Entry 6HOW (X-ray diffraction, 1.92 A resolution); this record covers chains C and D of the 4 polymer chains in the assembly.

Chain C:
Protein: Pteridine reductase
Source organism: Trypanosoma brucei brucei
UniProtKB: O76290 (O76290_TRYBB); residues 1-268 here = UniProt positions 1-268
Sequence (288 residues; each row starts with the number of its first residue; numbers below 1 keep their minus sign (Met-19 is residue -19)):
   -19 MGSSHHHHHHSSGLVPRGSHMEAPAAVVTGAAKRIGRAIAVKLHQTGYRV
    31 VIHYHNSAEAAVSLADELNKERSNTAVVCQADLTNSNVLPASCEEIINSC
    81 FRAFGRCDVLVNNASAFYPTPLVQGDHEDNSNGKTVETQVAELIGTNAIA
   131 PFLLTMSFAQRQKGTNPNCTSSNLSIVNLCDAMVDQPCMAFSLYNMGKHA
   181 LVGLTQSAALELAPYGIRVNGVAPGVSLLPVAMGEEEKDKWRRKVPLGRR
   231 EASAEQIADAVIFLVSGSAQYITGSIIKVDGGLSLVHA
Not modelled in the structure: -19 to 1, 104-113, 143-150, 208-217
Construct notes: initiating methionine (-19); expression tag (-18 to 0)
Small-molecule neighbours: NADP (NAP; NADP nicotinamide-adenine-dinucleotide phosphate): Gly10, Arg14, Ile15, Gly16, His33, Tyr34, His35, Asn36, Ser37, Ala61, Asp62, Leu63, Thr64, Asn93, Ala94, Ser95, Ala96, Thr126, Asn127, Leu159, Cys160, Asp161, Tyr174, Lys178, Pro204, Gly205, Val206, Ser207

Chain D:
Protein: Pteridine reductase
Source organism: Trypanosoma brucei brucei
UniProtKB: O76290 (O76290_TRYBB); residues 1-268 here = UniProt positions 1-268
Sequence (288 residues; numbered -19 to 268; the number before each row is that of its first residue; numbers below 1 keep their minus sign (Met-19 is residue -19)):
   -19 MGSSHHHHHHSSGLVPRGSHMEAPAAVVTGAAKRIGRAIAVKLHQTGYRV
    31 VIHYHNSAEAAVSLADELNKERSNTAVVCQADLTNSNVLPASCEEIINSC
    81 FRAFGRCDVLVNNASAFYPTPLVQGDHEDNSNGKTVETQVAELIGTNAIA
   131 PFLLTMSFAQRQKGTNPNCTSSNLSIVNLCDAMVDQPCMAFSLYNMGKHA
   181 LVGLTQSAALELAPYGIRVNGVAPGVSLLPVAMGEEEKDKWRRKVPLGRR
   231 EASAEQIADAVIFLVSGSAQYITGSIIKVDGGLSLVHA
Not modelled in the structure: -19 to 1, 104-113, 143-151
Construct notes: initiating methionine (-19); expression tag (-18 to 0)
Modified positions: Cys168 (S-oxy cysteine; CSX)
Small-molecule neighbours:
  - GJQ ((2R)-1-(3,4-dichlorophenyl)-2-(4-nitrophenyl)-2H-1,3,5-triazine-4,6-diamine): Arg14, Ser95, Ala96, Phe97, Asp161, Tyr174, Val206, Ser207, Leu208, Leu209, Pro210, Met213
  - NADP (NAP; NADP nicotinamide-adenine-dinucleotide phosphate): Gly10, Arg14, Ile15, Gly16, His33, Tyr34, His35, Asn36, Ser37, Ala61, Asp62, Leu63, Thr64, Asn93, Ala94, Ser95, Ala96, Thr126, Leu159, Cys160, Asp161, Tyr174, Lys178, Pro204, Gly205, Val206, Ser207, Leu208

How chain C and chain D interact:
Contacting residue pairs (22):
  Met163(C) - His267(D)
  Asp165(C) - Leu265(D)
  Gln166(C) - Gln166(D)  hydrogen bond
  Gln166(C) - Ser264(D)
  Gln166(C) - Leu265(D)
  Gln166(C) - His267(D)
  Pro167(C) - Leu265(D)
  Pro167(C) - His267(D)
  Trp221(C) - His267(D)
  Lys224(C) - Ala268(D)
  Ser264(C) - Gln166(D)
  Leu265(C) - Asp165(D)
  Leu265(C) - Gln166(D)
  Leu265(C) - Pro167(D)
  Val266(C) - Ala268(D)  hydrophobic
  His267(C) - Met163(D)
  His267(C) - Gln166(D)
  His267(C) - Pro167(D)
  His267(C) - Cys168(D)
  His267(C) - Ala268(D)
  Ala268(C) - Lys224(D)  hydrogen bond (backbone-side chain)
  Ala268(C) - Val266(D)  hydrophobic
Other interface residues (no listed pair), chain C (12 interface residues in all): Cys168
Other interface residues (no listed pair), chain D (12 interface residues in all): Trp221

Overview:
Chain C and chain D each contribute 12 residues to their interface, with 2 hydrogen bonds. Among the polar
pairs are Gln166(C)-Gln166(D) and Ala268(C)-Lys224(D). Bound to chain C: NADP. Bound to chain D: NADP and
compound GJQ.
Chain C is Pteridine reductase and chain D is Pteridine reductase, both from Trypanosoma brucei brucei; the
structure, Trypanosoma brucei PTR1 in complex with the triazine inhibitor 2a (F219), was determined by X-ray
diffraction together with 6HNC and 6HNR from the same study.
